PDB entry 6UTG | electron microscopy, 3.40 A resolution | chains H and a of the 35 polymer chains in the assembly

# Chain H
Molecule: Proteasome subunit beta
Organism: Thermoplasma acidophilum
Notes: EC 3.4.25.1
Reference sequence: P28061 (PSB_THEAC); residues 1-203 here correspond to UniProt positions 9-211 (UniProt number = residue number + 8)
Chain sequence (203 residues; row label = number of the first residue in the row):
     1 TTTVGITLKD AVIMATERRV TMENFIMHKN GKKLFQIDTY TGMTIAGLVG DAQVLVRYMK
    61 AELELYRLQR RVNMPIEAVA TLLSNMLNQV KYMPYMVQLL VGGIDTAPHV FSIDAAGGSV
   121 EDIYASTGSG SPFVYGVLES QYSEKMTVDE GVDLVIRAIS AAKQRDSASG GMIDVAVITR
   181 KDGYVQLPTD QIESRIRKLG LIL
Swiss-Prot annotation at these positions:
  - active site: T1 (Nucleophile)

# Chain a
Molecule: Proteasome subunit alpha
Organism: Thermoplasma acidophilum
Notes: EC 3.4.25.1
Reference sequence: P25156 (PSA_THEAC); residues 10-233 here = UniProt positions 10-233
Chain sequence (224 residues; numbered 10 to 233; the number before each row is that of its first residue):
    10 RAITVFSPDG RLFQVEYARE AVKKGSTALG MKFANGVLLI SDKKVRSRLI EQNSIEAIQL
    70 IDDYVAAVTS GLVADARVLV DFARISAQQE KVTYGSLVNI ENLVKRVADQ MQQYTQYGGV
   130 RPYGVSLIFA GIDQIGPRLF DCDPAGTINE YKATAIGSGK DAVVSFLERE YKENLPEKEA
   190 VTLGIKALKS SLEEGEELKA PEIASITVGN KYRIYDQEEV KKFL
Differences from the reference sequence: engineered mutation A66 (Lys in P25156)
Swiss-Prot annotation at these positions:
  - mutagenesis: L81 (L81A/E/G: Prevents PAN to stimulate gate opening), V82 (V82A: No effect on PAN's ability to stimulate gate opening; V82D/G: Prevents PAN to stimulate gate opening)

# Interface between chain H and chain a
Contacting residue pairs - 9 pairs, chain H then chain a:
  E62(H) - Y103(a)  hydrogen bond
  Y66(H) - V107(a)
  R70(H) - V107(a)
  R70(H) - N111(a)  hydrogen bond
  A78(H) - Y103(a)
  T81(H) - T102(a)
  T81(H) - Y103(a)
  N85(H) - V101(a)
  N85(H) - T102(a)
Also at the interface, not in a pair above, chain H (11 interface residues in all): Q69, R71, M74, P75, L82
Also at the interface, not in a pair above, chain a (11 interface residues in all): E99, G104, N108, E110, K114, Q143

# Overview
The chain H/chain a interface involves 11 residues from each chain; the contacts include 2 hydrogen bonds.
Polar pairs include E62(H)-Y103(a) and R70(H)-N111(a). Curated annotation (UniProt) lists active-site residue
T1(H) on chain H; 2 mutagenesis sites on chain a.
Chain H is Proteasome subunit beta and chain a is Proteasome subunit alpha, both from Thermoplasma
acidophilum; the structure, Allosteric coupling between alpha-rings of the 20S proteasome, 20S singly capped
with a PA26/V230F, was determined by electron microscopy, deposited together with 6UTF, 6UTH, 6UTI and 6UTJ.
